2MF1 - chains F and G of the 7 polymer chains in the assembly; structure by solution NMR.

== Chain F ==
Protein: Carbon storage regulator homolog
From: Pseudomonas protegens Pf-5
UniProt: Q4KEY0 (Q4KEY0_PSEF5); residue numbers follow UniProt; this construct covers 1-59
Chain sequence (70 residues; each row starts with the number of its first residue):
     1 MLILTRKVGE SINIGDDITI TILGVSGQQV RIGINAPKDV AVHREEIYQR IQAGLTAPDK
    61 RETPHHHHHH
Disordered / not traced: 60-70
Construct notes: expression tag (60-70)
From the paper describing this entry:
  - binding site for RNA_ (chain G): Lys-7

== Chain G ==
Molecule: RNA_
Sequence (72 nucleotides; numbered 1 to 72; the number before each row is that of its first residue):
     1 UGUCGACGGA UAGACACAGC CAUCAAGGAC GAUGGUCAGG ACAUCGCAGG AAGCGAUUCA
    61 UCAGGACGAU GA
From the paper describing this entry:
  - contacts within the chain: U1/A16, C17/A18, A16/C17 (pi stacking), U1/A18 (pi stacking), A41/A43 (pi stacking)

== Interface between chain F and chain G ==
Pairs across the interface (13; chain F residue first):
  Met-1(F) with G40(G), phosphate contact; A41(G), phosphate contact; C42(G), phosphate contact
  Leu-2(F) with G39(G), sugar contact; G40(G), sugar contact; A41(G), base contact
  Ile-3(F) with A41(G), base contact; C42(G), sugar contact; A43(G), base contact
  Leu-4(F) with A38(G), base contact; G39(G), base contact
  Thr-5(F) with A38(G), base contact
  Lys-7(F) with A72(G), phosphate contact

== In short ==
The interface between chain F and chain G involves 6 residues on one side and 7 on the other. The paper
reports a binding site for RNA_ (chain G) at Lys-7(F); contacts within the chain involving U1(G), A16(G) and
C17(G) among others.
Here chain F is Carbon storage regulator homolog (Pseudomonas protegens Pf-5) and chain G is RNA_. Entry 2MF1
(Structural basis of the non-coding RNA RsmZ acting as protein sponge: Conformer R of RsmZ(1-72)/RsmE(dimer)
1to3 ...) was determined by solution NMR, deposited together with 2MF0.
